2Y9Q - chains A and B; structure by X-ray diffraction, 1.55 A resolution.

== Chain A ==
Name: Mitogen-activated protein kinase 1
Source organism: Homo sapiens
Notes: EC 2.7.11.24
Reference sequence: P28482 (MK01_HUMAN); numbering as in UniProt (aligned over 1-360)
Chain sequence (362 residues; each row starts with the number of its first residue; numbers below 1 keep their minus sign (Gly-1 is residue -1)):
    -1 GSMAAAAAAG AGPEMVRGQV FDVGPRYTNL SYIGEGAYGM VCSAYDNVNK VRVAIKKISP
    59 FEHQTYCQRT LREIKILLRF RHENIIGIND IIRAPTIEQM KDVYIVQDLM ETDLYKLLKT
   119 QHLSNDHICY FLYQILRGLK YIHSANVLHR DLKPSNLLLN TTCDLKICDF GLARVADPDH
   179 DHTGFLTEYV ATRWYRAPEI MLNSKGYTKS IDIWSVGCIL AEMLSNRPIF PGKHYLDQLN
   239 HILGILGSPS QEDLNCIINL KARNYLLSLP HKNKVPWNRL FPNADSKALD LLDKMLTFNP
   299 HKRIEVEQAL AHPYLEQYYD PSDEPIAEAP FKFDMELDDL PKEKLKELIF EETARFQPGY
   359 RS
Not modelled in the structure: -1 to 8, 359-360
Construct notes: expression tag (-1 to 0)
UniProt features mapped onto this chain:
  - DNA-binding region: Lys259 to Arg277
  - motif: Thr185 to Tyr187 (TXY), Asp318 to Glu322 (Cytoplasmic retention motif), Ala327 to Met333 (Nuclear translocation motif)
  - active site: Asp149 (Proton acceptor)
  - binding site (ATP): Ile31 to Val39, Lys54
  - modified residue: Ala2 (N-acetylalanine), Ser29 (Phosphoserine), Thr185 (Phosphothreonine), Tyr187 (Phosphotyrosine), Thr190 (Phosphothreonine), Ser246 (Phosphoserine), Ser248 (Phosphoserine), Ser284 (Phosphoserine)
  - natural variant: Ile74 (I74N: In NS13), His80 (H80Y: In NS13), Ala174 (A174V: In NS13), Asp318 (D318G: In NS13; D318N: In NS13), Glu322 (E322Q: In NS13), Pro323 (P323R: In NS13)
  - mutagenesis: Lys54 (K54R: Does not inhibit interaction with MAP2K1), Pro176 to Asp179 (Inhibits homodimerization and interaction with TPR), Thr185 (T185A: Inhibits interaction with TPR; when associated with A-187), Tyr187 (Y187A: Inhibits interaction with TPR; when associated with A-185), Leu234 (L234A: Inhibits interaction with TPR), Asp318 (D318A: Loss of dephosphorylation by PTPRJ; D318N: Inhibits interaction with MAP2K1 but not with TPR; when associated with N-321), Asp321 (D321N: Inhibits interaction with MAP2K1 but not with TPR; when associated with N-318)

== Chain B ==
Name: Map kinase-interacting serine/threonine-protein kinase 1
Notes: EC 2.7.11.1; fragment: c-terminal docking peptide, residues 434-451
Reference sequence: Q9BUB5 (MKNK1_HUMAN); residue numbers follow UniProt; this construct covers 434-451
Chain sequence (18 residues; row label = number of the first residue in the row):
   434 MKLSPPSKSR LARRRALA
Not modelled in the structure: 451
Construct notes: engineered mutation Ser440 (Cys in Q9BUB5)

== Chain A / chain B interface ==
Residue-residue contacts - 38 pairs, chain A then chain B:
  Glu81(A) with Arg447(B), salt bridge
  Glu109(A) with Met434(B)
  Thr110(A) with Met434(B)
  Leu115(A) with Met434(B), hydrophobic; Leu436(B), hydrophobic
  Gln119(A) with Met434(B), hydrogen bond (side chain-backbone)
  Leu121(A) with Leu436(B), hydrophobic
  Asp124(A) with Pro439(B)
  His125(A) with Leu436(B); Ser437(B), hydrogen bond (side chain-backbone); Pro439(B)
  Tyr128(A) with Pro439(B), hydrophobic; Ser442(B), hydrogen bond; Leu444(B); Ala445(B), hydrogen bond (side chain-backbone)
  Phe129(A) with Leu436(B), hydrophobic
  Tyr131(A) with Arg448(B), hydrogen bond
  Gln132(A) with Leu444(B)
  Arg135(A) with Leu444(B); Arg447(B); Arg448(B)
  Asn158(A) with Met434(B); Leu436(B)
  Thr159(A) with Met434(B); Lys435(B), hydrogen bond (side chain-backbone); Leu436(B); Ser437(B), hydrogen bond (backbone-backbone)
  Thr160(A) with Ser442(B), hydrogen bond (backbone-side chain)
  Cys161(A) with Ser437(B), hydrogen bond (side chain-backbone); Pro439(B), hydrophobic
  Asp162(A) with Ser442(B), hydrogen bond; Arg443(B), salt bridge
  Gln315(A) with Arg448(B)
  Tyr316(A) with Pro439(B); Arg448(B), hydrogen bond (backbone-side chain)
  Asp318(A) with Arg448(B)
  Asp321(A) with Arg447(B), salt bridge; Arg448(B), salt bridge
Also at the interface, not in a pair above, chain A (24 interface residues in all): Asn82, Glu322
Also at the interface, not in a pair above, chain B (12 interface residues in all): Pro438

== Overview ==
The interface between chain A and chain B involves 24 residues on one side and 12 on the other, with 11
hydrogen bonds and 4 salt bridges. Among the polar pairs are Glu81(A)-Arg447(B), Asp162(A)-Arg443(B) and
Asp321(A)-Arg447(B).
Here chain A is Mitogen-activated protein kinase 1 (Homo sapiens) and chain B is Map kinase-interacting
serine/threonine-protein kinase 1. Entry 2Y9Q (Crystal structure of human ERK2 complexed with a MAPK docking
peptide) was determined by X-ray diffraction (same publication as 4FMQ, 3TEI, 2Y8O, 2XRW and 2XS0).
